PDB entry 8SR1 | electron microscopy, 2.18 A resolution | chains A and F of the 9 polymer chains in the assembly

[Chain A]
Protein: Particulate methane monooxygenase alpha subunit
From: Methylococcus capsulatus str. Bath
UniProt: G1UBD1 (PMOB_METCA); numbering as in UniProt (aligned over 33-414)
Chain sequence (382 residues; row label = number of the first residue in the row):
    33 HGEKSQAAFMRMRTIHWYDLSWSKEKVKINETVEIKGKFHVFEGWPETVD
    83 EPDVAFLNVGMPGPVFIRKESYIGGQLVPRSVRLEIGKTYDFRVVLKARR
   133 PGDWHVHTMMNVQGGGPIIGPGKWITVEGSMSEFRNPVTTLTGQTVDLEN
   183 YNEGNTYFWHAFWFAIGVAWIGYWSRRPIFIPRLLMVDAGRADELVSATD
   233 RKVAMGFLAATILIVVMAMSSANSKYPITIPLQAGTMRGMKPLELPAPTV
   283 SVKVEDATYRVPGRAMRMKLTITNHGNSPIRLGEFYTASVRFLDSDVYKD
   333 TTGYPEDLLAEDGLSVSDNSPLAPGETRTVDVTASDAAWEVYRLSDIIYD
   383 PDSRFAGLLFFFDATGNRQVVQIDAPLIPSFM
Metal / ion sites: Cu ion site 1: H33, H137, H139; Cu ion site 2: H48, H72, Q404
Ligand contacts: diundecyl phosphatidyl choline (PLC): V248, M251, N255, T261
Swiss-Prot annotation at these positions:
  - binding site (Cu cation): H33, H48, H72, H137, H139

[Chain F]
Protein: Particulate methane monooxygenase beta subunit
From: Methylococcus capsulatus str. Bath
UniProt: Q607G3 (PMOA_METCA); numbering as in UniProt (aligned over 7-247)
Chain sequence (241 residues; numbered 7 to 247; the number before each row is that of its first residue):
     7 AVRSHAEAVQVSRTIDWMALFVVFFVIVGSYHIHAMLTMGDWDFWSDWKD
    57 RRLWVTVTPIVLVTFPAAVQSYLWERYRLPWGATVCVLGLLLGEWINRYF
   107 NFWGWTYFPINFVFPASLVPGAIILDTVLMLSGSYLFTAIVGAMGWGLIF
   157 YPGNWPIIAPLHVPVEYNGMLMSIADIQGYNYVRTGTPEYIRMVEKGTLR
   207 TFGKDVAPVSAFFSAFMSILIYFMWHFIGRWFSNERFLQST
Ligand contacts:
  - 1,2-didecanoyl-sn-glycero-3-phosphocholine (P1O), molecule 1: L137, S138, G139, S140, F143
  - 1,2-didecanoyl-sn-glycero-3-phosphocholine (P1O), molecule 2: S140, L142, F143, I146
  - 1,2-didecanoyl-sn-glycero-3-phosphocholine (P1O), molecule 3: Y141, L142, F229, H232, F233, R236
  - 1,2-didecanoyl-sn-glycero-3-phosphocholine (P1O), molecule 4: W237, R242, F243, L244, Q245, S246, T247
  - diundecyl phosphatidyl choline (PLC), molecule 1: T44, V67, M199, M223
  - diundecyl phosphatidyl choline (PLC), molecule 2: R57, L154, Y157, P158, W161, K210, A213, P214, A217, F218
  - diundecyl phosphatidyl choline (PLC), molecule 3: L59, T62, V63, I66, V67, M199, T204, F219, I227
  - diundecyl phosphatidyl choline (PLC), molecule 4: G209, K210, D211, P214, V215, F218
  - diundecyl phosphatidyl choline (PLC), molecule 5: K210, P214, F218

[How chain A and chain F interact]
Contacting residue pairs (33; chain A residue first):
  S37(A) with T207(F); F208(F); G209(F), hydrogen bond (backbone-backbone)
  Q38(A) with L205(F), hydrogen bond (side chain-backbone); T207(F)
  A39(A) with T207(F)
  F41(A) with K202(F)
  M42(A) with T204(F); L205(F)
  E79(A) with K202(F), salt bridge
  T80(A) with G203(F), hydrogen bond (side chain-backbone); T204(F)
  G147(A) with L205(F)
  P149(A) with L205(F)
  I150(A) with L205(F), hydrophobic
  R375(A) with G209(F)
  D378(A) with K210(F), salt bridge
  Y381(A) with R57(F), hydrogen bond (backbone-side chain); G209(F); K210(F); D211(F), hydrogen bond (side chain-backbone); V212(F), hydrogen bond (side chain-backbone)
  P383(A) with E201(F); K202(F); G203(F)
  S385(A) with L177(F)
  P408(A) with G175(F); M176(F), hydrophobic
  I410(A) with E172(F); M176(F); L177(F)
  P411(A) with L177(F)
  F413(A) with P170(F), hydrophobic
Other interface residues (no listed pair), chain A (23 interface residues in all): V81, G148, I380, R386
Other interface residues (no listed pair), chain F (19 interface residues in all): R206, A213

[Overview]
23 residues of chain A and 19 residues of chain F are in contact, with 6 hydrogen bonds and 2 salt bridges.
Among the polar pairs are E79(A)-K202(F), D378(A)-K210(F) and Q38(A)-L205(F). Ligands of chain A: diundecyl
phosphatidyl choline.
Here chain A is Particulate methane monooxygenase alpha subunit and chain F is Particulate methane
monooxygenase beta subunit, both from Methylococcus capsulatus str. Bath. Entry 8SR1 (particulate methane
monooxygenase crosslinked with 4,4,4-trifluorobutanol bound) was determined by electron microscopy together
with 8SR5, 8SQW, 8SR2, 8SR4 and 8OYI from the same study.
